4P7X - chain A; structure by X-ray diffraction, 1.30 A resolution.

[Chain A]
Protein: L-proline cis-4-hydroxylase
Source organism: Rhizobium loti
Notes: EC 1.14.11.-
UniProt: Q989T9 (P4H_RHILO); residues 2-280 here = UniProt positions 2-280
Amino-acid sequence (292 residues; numbered -11 to 280; the number before each row is that of its first residue; numbers below 1 keep their minus sign (Met-11 is residue -11)):
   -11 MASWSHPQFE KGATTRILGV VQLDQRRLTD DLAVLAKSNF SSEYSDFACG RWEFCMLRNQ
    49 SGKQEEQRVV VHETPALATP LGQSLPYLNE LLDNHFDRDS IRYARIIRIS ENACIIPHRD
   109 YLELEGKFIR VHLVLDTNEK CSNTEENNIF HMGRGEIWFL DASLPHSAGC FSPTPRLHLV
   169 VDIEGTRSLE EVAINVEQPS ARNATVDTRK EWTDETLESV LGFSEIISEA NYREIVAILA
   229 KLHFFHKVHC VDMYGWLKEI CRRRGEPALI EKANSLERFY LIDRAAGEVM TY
Disordered / not traced: -11 to -6
Sequence notes: expression tag (-11 to 1)
UniProt features mapped onto this chain:
  - binding site (Fe cation): His106, Asp108, His154
  - binding site (2-oxoglutarate): Arg164
Ion coordination: Co2+: His106, Asp108, His154 (together with 2-oxoglutaric acid)
Residues lining bound ligands:
  - 2-oxoglutaric acid (AKG): Trp40, Ile95, Ile97, Ile103, His106, Asp108, Arg118, His120, Asn131, Leu148, Ala150, His154, Ala156, Arg164, His166, Val168
  - 3-cyclohexyl-1-propylsulfonic acid (CXS), molecule 1: Thr3, Glu133, Asn136, Phe138, Trp146
  - 3-cyclohexyl-1-propylsulfonic acid (CXS), molecule 2: Gln48, Glu54, Arg56, Val57, Val58, Ala274, Gly275
  - (2S)-piperidine-2-carboxylic acid (YCP): Tyr32, Phe35, Trp40, Val57, Arg93, Ile103, His106, Asp108, Arg118

[Overview]
Bound to chain A: 2-oxoglutaric acid, (2S)-piperidine-2-carboxylic acid and 3-cyclohexyl-1-propylsulfonic
acid. The Co2+ site is built by His106, Asp108 and His154. From UniProt: 3 Fe cation-binding residues and
residue binding 2-oxoglutarate Arg164.
Chain A is L-proline cis-4-hydroxylase (Rhizobium loti); the structure, L-pipecolic acid-bound L-proline
cis-4-hydroxylase, was determined by X-ray diffraction together with 4P7W from the same study.
